8W8J - chains A and B; structure by X-ray diffraction, 1.81 A resolution.

[Chain A (and B)]
Protein: Proline--tRNA ligase
From: Pseudomonas aeruginosa
Notes: chain B of this document is another copy of the same molecule, construct and numbering; everything in this record applies to it too
UniProt: Q9I502 (SYP_PSEAE); numbering as in UniProt (aligned over 1-571)
Sequence (579 residues; numbered -7 to 571; the number before each row is that of its first residue; numbers below 1 keep their minus sign (Met-7 is residue -7)):
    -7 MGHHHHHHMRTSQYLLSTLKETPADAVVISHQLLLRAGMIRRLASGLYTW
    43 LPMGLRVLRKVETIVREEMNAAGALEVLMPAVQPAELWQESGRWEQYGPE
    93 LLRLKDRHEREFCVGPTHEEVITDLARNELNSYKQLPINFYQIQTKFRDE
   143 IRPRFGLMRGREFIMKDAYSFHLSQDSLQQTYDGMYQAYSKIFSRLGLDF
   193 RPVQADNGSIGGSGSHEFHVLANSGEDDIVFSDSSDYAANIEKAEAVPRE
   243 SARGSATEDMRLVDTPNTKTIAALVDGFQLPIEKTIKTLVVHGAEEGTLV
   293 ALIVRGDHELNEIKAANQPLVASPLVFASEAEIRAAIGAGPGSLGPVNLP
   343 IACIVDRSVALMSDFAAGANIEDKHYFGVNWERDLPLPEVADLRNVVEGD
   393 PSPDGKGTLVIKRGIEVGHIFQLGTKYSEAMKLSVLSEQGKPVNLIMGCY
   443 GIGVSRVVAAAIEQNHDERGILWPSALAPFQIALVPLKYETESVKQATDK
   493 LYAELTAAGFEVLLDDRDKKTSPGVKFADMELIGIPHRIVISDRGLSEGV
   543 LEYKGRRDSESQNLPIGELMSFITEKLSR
Unresolved in the structure: -7 to -2, 571 (chain B: -7 to -1, 11-14)
Construct notes: initiating methionine (-7); expression tag (-6 to 0)
Residues lining bound ligands: W1Q ((2S)-N-[3-(4-azanyl-5-fluoranyl-quinazolin-7-yl)phenyl]sulfonylpyrrolidine-2-carboxamide): Thr109, Glu111, Arg140, Glu142, Leu149, Met150, Arg151, Gly152, Phe155, Met157, Asp159, Tyr161, Glu408, His411, Phe413, Cys441, Tyr442, Gly443, Ile444, Gly445, Arg448

[Chain A / chain B interface]
Pairs across the interface - 101 pairs, chain A then chain B:
  Ser4(A) - Gln127(B)
  Gln5(A) - Leu67(B)
  Gln5(A) - Gln127(B)  hydrogen bond (side chain-backbone)
  Gln5(A) - Pro129(B)  hydrogen bond (side chain-backbone)
  Gln5(A) - Ile130(B)
  Tyr6(A) - Leu67(B)  hydrophobic
  Leu8(A) - Glu121(B)
  Leu8(A) - Gln127(B)
  Leu8(A) - Phe132(B)  hydrophobic
  Ser9(A) - Asn120(B)
  Ser9(A) - Glu121(B)  hydrogen bond (backbone-backbone)
  Ser9(A) - Asn123(B)  hydrogen bond
  Ser9(A) - Gln127(B)
  Lys12(A) - Asn120(B)
  Arg33(A) - Asn120(B)  hydrogen bond (side chain-backbone)
  Arg33(A) - Glu121(B)  salt bridge
  Leu35(A) - Pro72(B)  hydrophobic
  Leu35(A) - Val74(B)
  Leu35(A) - Pro76(B)
  Leu35(A) - Leu79(B)  hydrophobic
  Leu39(A) - Val74(B)
  Tyr40(A) - Pro72(B)
  Thr41(A) - Leu70(B)
  Thr41(A) - Met71(B)
  Thr41(A) - Pro72(B)
  Thr41(A) - Leu117(B)
  Trp42(A) - Val69(B)
  Trp42(A) - Leu70(B)  hydrogen bond (backbone-backbone)
  Leu43(A) - Leu117(B)  hydrophobic
  Leu43(A) - Glu121(B)
  Pro44(A) - Leu67(B)  hydrophobic
  Pro44(A) - Glu68(B)
  Pro44(A) - Val69(B)
  Leu47(A) - Glu68(B)
  Leu47(A) - Val69(B)
  Arg51(A) - Arg58(B)
  Arg51(A) - Glu68(B)  salt bridge
  Arg58(A) - Arg51(B)
  Leu67(A) - Gln5(B)
  Leu67(A) - Tyr6(B)  hydrophobic
  Leu67(A) - Pro44(B)  hydrophobic
  Glu68(A) - Pro44(B)
  Glu68(A) - Leu47(B)
  Glu68(A) - Arg51(B)  salt bridge
  Val69(A) - Trp42(B)
  Val69(A) - Pro44(B)
  Val69(A) - Leu47(B)
  Leu70(A) - Thr41(B)
  Leu70(A) - Trp42(B)  hydrogen bond (backbone-backbone)
  Leu70(A) - Leu47(B)  hydrophobic
  Met71(A) - Thr41(B)
  Pro72(A) - Leu35(B)  hydrophobic
  Pro72(A) - Tyr40(B)
  Pro72(A) - Thr41(B)
  Pro72(A) - Glu154(B)
  Ala73(A) - Glu154(B)  hydrogen bond (backbone-side chain)
  Val74(A) - Leu35(B)
  Val74(A) - Leu39(B)
  Val74(A) - Phe139(B)  hydrophobic
  Val74(A) - Glu154(B)  hydrogen bond (backbone-side chain)
  Pro76(A) - Leu35(B)
  Leu79(A) - Leu35(B)  hydrophobic
  Pro91(A) - Arg99(B)
  Glu92(A) - Arg99(B)
  Leu94(A) - Leu96(B)  hydrophobic
  Leu94(A) - Lys97(B)
  Leu94(A) - Asp98(B)
  Leu96(A) - Leu94(B)  hydrophobic
  Lys97(A) - Leu94(B)
  Asp98(A) - Leu94(B)
  Asp98(A) - Asp141(B)
  Asp98(A) - Arg153(B)  salt bridge
  Arg99(A) - Pro91(B)
  Arg99(A) - Glu92(B)
  Arg99(A) - Asp141(B)  hydrogen bond (side chain-backbone)
  Arg99(A) - Ile143(B)
  His100(A) - Ile143(B)  hydrogen bond (side chain-backbone)
  Phe104(A) - Arg153(B)
  Leu117(A) - Thr41(B)
  Leu117(A) - Leu43(B)  hydrophobic
  Asn120(A) - Arg33(B)  hydrogen bond
  Glu121(A) - Leu8(B)
  Glu121(A) - Arg33(B)
  Glu121(A) - Leu43(B)
  Lys126(A) - Asp510(B)
  Gln127(A) - Ser4(B)
  Gln127(A) - Gln5(B)  hydrogen bond (backbone-side chain)
  Gln127(A) - Leu8(B)
  Pro129(A) - Gln5(B)  hydrogen bond (backbone-side chain)
  Ile130(A) - Gln5(B)
  Phe139(A) - Val74(B)  hydrophobic
  Asp141(A) - Asp98(B)
  Asp141(A) - Arg99(B)  hydrogen bond (backbone-side chain)
  Ile143(A) - Arg99(B)
  Ile143(A) - His100(B)  hydrogen bond (backbone-side chain)
  Arg153(A) - Asp98(B)  salt bridge
  Arg153(A) - Phe104(B)
  Glu154(A) - Pro72(B)
  Glu154(A) - Ala73(B)  hydrogen bond (side chain-backbone)
  Glu154(A) - Val74(B)  hydrogen bond (side chain-backbone)
  Asp510(A) - Lys126(B)  salt bridge
Interface residues without a listed pair, chain A (61 interface residues in all): Leu11, Glu13, Ala36, Leu50, Gly65, Gln75, Val113, Asp116, Phe132, Glu142, Ile156, Lys512
Interface residues without a listed pair, chain B (58 interface residues in all): Ala36, Leu50, Gly65, Gln75, Val113, Asp116, Leu122, Glu142, Ile156

[In short]
61 residues of chain A face 58 of chain B across their interface; the contacts include 18 hydrogen bonds and 6
salt bridges. Among the polar pairs are Arg33(A)-Glu121(B), Arg51(A)-Glu68(B) and Asp98(A)-Arg153(B). Bound to
chain A: compound W1Q.
Chain A and chain B are both Proline--tRNA ligase (Pseudomonas aeruginosa); the structure, Crystal structure
of bacterial prolyl-tRNA synthetase in complex with inhibitor PAA-19, was determined by X-ray diffraction
together with 8YTK, 8W9I and 8W8L from the same study.
